Entry 6XX6 (X-ray diffraction, 1.85 A resolution); this record covers chain A.

# Chain A
Protein: Casein kinase II subunit alpha-1
Source organism: Arabidopsis thaliana
Notes: EC 2.7.11.1
UniProtKB: Q08467 (CSK21_ARATH); residues 1-333 here correspond to UniProt positions 77-409 (UniProt number = residue number + 76)
Chain sequence (342 residues; row label = number of the first residue in the row; numbering starts at 0):
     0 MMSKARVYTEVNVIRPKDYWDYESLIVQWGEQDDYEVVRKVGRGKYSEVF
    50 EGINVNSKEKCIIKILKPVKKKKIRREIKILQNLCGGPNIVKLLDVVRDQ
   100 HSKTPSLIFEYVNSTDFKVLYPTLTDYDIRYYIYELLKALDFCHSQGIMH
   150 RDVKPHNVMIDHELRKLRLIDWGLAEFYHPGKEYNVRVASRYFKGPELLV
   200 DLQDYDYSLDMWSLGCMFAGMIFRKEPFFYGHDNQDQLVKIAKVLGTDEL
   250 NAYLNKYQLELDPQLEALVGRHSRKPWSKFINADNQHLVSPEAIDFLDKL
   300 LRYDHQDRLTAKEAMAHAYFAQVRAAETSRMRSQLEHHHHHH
Unresolved in the structure: 0, 331-341
Construct notes: initiating methionine (0); expression tag (334-341)
Residues lining bound ligands: pivalic acid (PIV): V48, I61, K63, V90, F108, M158, I169, D170
Curated features (UniProtKB/Swiss-Prot):
  - active site: D151 (Proton acceptor)
  - binding site (ATP): V40 to V48, K63
  - glycosylation: N112 (N-linked (GlcNAc...) asparagine)
Reported in the primary citation:
  - catalytic residues: D151, N156, D170 (citing earlier work)
  - binding site for pivalic acid: V48, I61, K63, V90, F108, I169, D170
  - conformationally variable residues (loop rearrangement): I64 to K70

# In short
Ligands of chain A: pivalic acid. From UniProt: active-site residue D151 and 10 ATP-binding residues. The
paper reports catalytic residues D151, N156 and D170; a binding site for pivalic acid at V48, I61 and K63
among others.
Chain A is Casein kinase II subunit alpha-1 (Arabidopsis thaliana); the structure, Arabidopsis thaliana Casein
Kinase 2 (CK2) alpha-1 crystal form I, was determined by X-ray diffraction together with 6XX7, 6XX8 and 6XX9
from the same study.
